PDB entry 3KOV | X-ray diffraction, 2.90 A resolution | chains A and C of the 4 polymer chains in the assembly

== Chain A ==
Protein: Myocyte-specific enhancer factor 2A
From: Homo sapiens
Reference sequence: Q02078 (MEF2A_HUMAN); residues 2-91 here = UniProt positions 2-91
Amino-acid sequence (90 residues; numbered 2 to 91; the number before each row is that of its first residue):
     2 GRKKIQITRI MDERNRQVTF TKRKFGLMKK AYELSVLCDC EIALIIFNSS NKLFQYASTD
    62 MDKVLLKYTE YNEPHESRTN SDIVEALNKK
Curated features (UniProtKB/Swiss-Prot):
  - DNA-binding region: Ala-58 to Glu-86 (Mef2-type)
  - modified residue: Ser-59 (Phosphoserine)
From the paper describing this entry:
  - self-association interface (contacts with another copy of this molecule); pairs are residue here / residue on that copy: Glu-34/Arg-24, His-76/Leu-54, His-76/Gln-56, Glu-77/Lys-25 (salt bridge), Glu-77/Phe-55, Ser-78/Gln-56 (hydrogen bond), Thr-80/Ser-59, Asn-81/Ser-59, Ile-84, Val-85, Leu-88
  - binding site for the 13-nt DNA strand (chain C): Gly-2, Arg-3, Lys-5, Ile-6, Lys-23, Arg-24, Lys-31
  - binding site for the 13-nt DNA strand: Lys-4, Lys-30
  - contacts within the chain: Lys-30/Glu-34, Lys-31/Glu-34, Tyr-72/His-76
  - specificity-determining residues: Lys-23
  - conformationally variable residues (side-chain flip): Asp-63, His-76

== Chain C ==
Molecule: 13-nt DNA strand
Sequence (13 nucleotides; each row starts with the number of its first residue):
     2 AACTATTTAT AAG

== How chain A and chain C interact ==
Residue-residue contacts (21):
  Gly-2(A) / DT7(C)  phosphate contact
  Gly-2(A) / DT8(C)  hydrogen bond to the sugar
  Gly-2(A) / DA10(C)  base contact
  Gly-2(A) / DT11(C)  base contact
  Arg-3(A) / DT7(C)  phosphate contact
  Arg-3(A) / DT8(C)  phosphate contact
  Arg-3(A) / DT11(C)  base contact
  Arg-3(A) / DA12(C)  base contact
  Lys-4(A) / DA13(C)  salt bridge to the phosphate
  Lys-4(A) / DG14(C)  salt bridge to the phosphate
  Lys-5(A) / DT9(C)  phosphate contact
  Ile-6(A) / DA12(C)  sugar contact
  Asn-16(A) / DA12(C)  sugar contact
  Asn-16(A) / DA13(C)  base contact
  Thr-20(A) / DA12(C)  hydrogen bond to the phosphate
  Lys-23(A) / DT11(C)  sugar contact
  Lys-23(A) / DA12(C)  salt bridge to the phosphate
  Arg-24(A) / DT11(C)  salt bridge to the phosphate
  Lys-30(A) / DA10(C)  salt bridge to the phosphate
  Lys-31(A) / DA10(C)  salt bridge to the phosphate
  Lys-31(A) / DT11(C)  salt bridge to the phosphate
Other interface residues (no listed pair), chain A (12 interface residues in all): Leu-38

== Overview ==
The interface between chain A and chain C involves 12 residues on one side and 8 on the other, with 2 hydrogen
bonds and 7 salt bridges. Polar pairs include Gly-2(A)/DT8(C), Thr-20(A)/DA12(C) and Lys-4(A)/DA13(C). The
paper reports a binding site for the 13-nt DNA strand (chain C) at Gly-2(A), Arg-3(A) and Lys-5(A) among
others; a binding site for the 13-nt DNA strand at Lys-4(A) and Lys-30(A).
Chain A is Myocyte-specific enhancer factor 2A (Homo sapiens) and chain C is a 13-nt DNA strand; the
structure, Structure of MEF2A bound to DNA reveals a completely folded MADS-box/MEF2 domain that recognizes
DNA and ..., was determined by X-ray diffraction.
